9ETS - chains O and R of the 37 polymer chains in the assembly; structure by electron microscopy, 2.60 A resolution.

[Chain O (and R)]
Name: DUF4352 domain-containing protein
From: Sulfolobus acidocaldarius
Notes: chain R of this document is another copy of the same molecule, construct and numbering; everything in this record applies to it too
UniProtKB: A0A0U3GLH8 (A0A0U3GLH8_9CREN); residues 16-156 here = UniProt positions 16-156
Chain sequence (141 residues; row label = number of the first residue in the row):
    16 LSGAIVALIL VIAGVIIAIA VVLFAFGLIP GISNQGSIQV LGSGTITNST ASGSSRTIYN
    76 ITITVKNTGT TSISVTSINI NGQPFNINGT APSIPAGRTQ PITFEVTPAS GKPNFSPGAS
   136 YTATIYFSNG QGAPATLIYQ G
Covalently attached groups: glycan linked to Asn-63; N-acetylglucosamine (NAG) linked to Asn-75, Asn-103

[Interface between chain O and chain R]
Pairs across the interface - 17 pairs, chain O then chain R:
  Leu-25(O) / Ser-17(R)  hydrogen bond (backbone-side chain)
  Val-26(O) / Leu-16(R)  hydrophobic
  Val-26(O) / Ser-17(R)
  Gly-29(O) / Val-21(R)
  Val-30(O) / Ile-24(R)  hydrophobic
  Ala-33(O) / Ile-24(R)  hydrophobic
  Val-37(O) / Ala-28(R)  hydrophobic
  Phe-41(O) / Ile-31(R)  hydrophobic
  Phe-41(O) / Ile-32(R)  hydrophobic
  Gln-50(O) / Phe-39(R)
  Gln-50(O) / Leu-43(R)
  Leu-56(O) / Gly-145(R)
  Gly-57(O) / Tyr-141(R)
  Lys-81(O) / Ser-143(R)  hydrogen bond (side chain-backbone)
  Ile-153(O) / Gly-97(R)
  Gln-155(O) / Gly-97(R)
  Gln-155(O) / Pro-99(R)
Interface residues without a listed pair, chain O (16 interface residues in all): Ala-40, Ser-58, Thr-60
Interface residues without a listed pair, chain R (16 interface residues in all): Ile-20, Leu-25

[In short]
The chain O/chain R interface involves 16 residues from each chain; the contacts include 2 hydrogen bonds.
Polar contacts include Leu-25(O)/Ser-17(R) and Lys-81(O)/Ser-143(R). Covalently linked N-acetylglucosamine: at
Asn-75(O) and Asn-103(O).
Chain O and chain R are both DUF4352 domain-containing protein (Sulfolobus acidocaldarius); the structure,
Sulfolobus acidocaldarius AAP filament, was determined by electron microscopy together with 9ETT, 9EV0, 8QX4
and 8RZL from the same study.
